PDB entry 4G8B | X-ray diffraction, 1.30 A resolution | chain A

Chain A:
Name: Alpha/beta hydrolase fold protein
UniProtKB: D2J2T6 (D2J2T6_9RHIZ); residues 1-271 here = UniProt positions 1-271
Chain sequence (279 residues; numbered 1 to 279; the number before each row is that of its first residue):
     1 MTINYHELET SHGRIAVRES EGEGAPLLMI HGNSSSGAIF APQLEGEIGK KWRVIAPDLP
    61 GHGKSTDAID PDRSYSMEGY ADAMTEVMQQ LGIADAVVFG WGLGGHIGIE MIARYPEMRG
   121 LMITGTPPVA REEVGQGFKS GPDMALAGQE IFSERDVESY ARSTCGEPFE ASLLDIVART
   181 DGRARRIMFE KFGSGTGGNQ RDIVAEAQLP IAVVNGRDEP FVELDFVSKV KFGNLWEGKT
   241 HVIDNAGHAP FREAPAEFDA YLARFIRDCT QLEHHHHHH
Unresolved in the structure: 1, 279
Sequence notes: engineered mutation Gly102 (Ser in D2J2T6); expression tag (272-279)
Ligand contacts: N-hexanoyl-L-homoserine lactone (HL6; N-[(3S)-2-oxotetrahydrofuran-3-yl]hexanamide): Gly32, Asn33, Met77, Trp101, Gly102, Leu103, His106, Phe138, Met144, Ala147, Tyr160, Thr164, Met188, Phe189, Phe192, Phe221, His248
What the authors report for this chain:
  - binding site for N-hexanoyl-L-homoserine lactone: Asn33, Met77, Trp101, Leu103, His106, Phe138, Met144, Tyr160, Met188, Phe221
  - conformationally variable residues: Phe189, Phe192
  - mutagenesis - Y160G, M188G, F189G, F192G, E219G, F221G: decreased catalytic activity
  - mutagenesis - H248G: abolished catalytic activity on AHLs

Overview:
Ligands of chain A: N-hexanoyl-L-homoserine lactone. From the paper: a binding site for
N-hexanoyl-L-homoserine lactone at Asn33, Met77 and Trp101 among others; Y160G, M188G and F189G, among others,
reduce catalytic activity; 7 substitutions were tested in all.
Chain A is Alpha/beta hydrolase fold protein; the structure, Crystal structures of N-acyl homoserine lactonase
AidH S102G mutant complexed with N-hexanoyl homoserine lactone, was determined by X-ray diffraction, deposited
together with 4G5X, 4G8C, 4G8D, 4G9E and 4G9G.
